Entry 2KXH (solution NMR); this record covers chains A and B.

== Chain A ==
Protein: Poly(U)-binding-splicing factor PUF60
Source organism: Homo sapiens
UniProt: Q9UHX1 (PUF60_HUMAN); residues 102-297 here correspond to UniProt positions 119-314 (UniProt number = residue number + 17)
Chain sequence (199 residues; each row starts with the number of its first residue):
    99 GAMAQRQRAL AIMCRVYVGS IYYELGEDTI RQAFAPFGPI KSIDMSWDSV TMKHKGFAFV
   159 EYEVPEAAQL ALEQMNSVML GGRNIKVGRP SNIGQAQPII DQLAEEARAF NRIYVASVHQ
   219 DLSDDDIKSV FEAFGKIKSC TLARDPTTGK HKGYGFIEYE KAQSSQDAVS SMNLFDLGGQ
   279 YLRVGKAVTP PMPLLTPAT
Construct notes: expression tag (99-101)
Swiss-Prot annotation at these positions:
  - modified residue: S227 (Phosphoserine), K234 (N6-acetyllysine), T297 (Phosphothreonine)

== Chain B ==
Protein: peptide of Far upstream element-binding protein 1
Source organism: Homo sapiens
UniProt: Q96AE4 (FUBP1_HUMAN); numbering as in UniProt (aligned over 27-52)
Chain sequence (31 residues; row label = number of the first residue in the row):
    22 GAMGYVNDAF KDALQRARQI AAKIGGDAGT S
Construct notes: expression tag (22-26)
Swiss-Prot annotation at these positions:
  - modified residue: S52 (Phosphoserine)
Reported in the primary citation:
  - mutagenesis - A42V: unchanged binding to Poly(U)-binding-splicing factor PUF60 (chain A) (citing earlier work)

== How chain A and chain B interact ==
Contacting residue pairs (32; chain A residue first):
  H217(A) - G46(B)
  D219(A) - I45(B)
  D219(A) - G46(B)
  L220(A) - I41(B)
  L220(A) - A42(B)
  L220(A) - I45(B)
  D224(A) - I41(B)
  D224(A) - K44(B)
  D224(A) - I45(B)
  S227(A) - A34(B)
  S227(A) - R37(B)
  S227(A) - I41(B)
  V228(A) - A34(B)
  V228(A) - L35(B)
  V228(A) - A38(B)
  A231(A) - A30(B)
  A231(A) - A34(B)
  A231(A) - R37(B)
  F232(A) - A30(B)
  F232(A) - F31(B)
  F232(A) - A34(B)
  D265(A) - M24(B)
  D265(A) - G25(B)
  S268(A) - G25(B)
  S269(A) - G25(B)
  S269(A) - V27(B)
  S269(A) - F31(B)
  L272(A) - F31(B)
  F273(A) - A38(B)
  F273(A) - I41(B)
  D274(A) - R39(B)
  L275(A) - A38(B)
Interface residues without a listed pair, chain A (19 interface residues in all): S221, I225, G276, G277
Interface residues without a listed pair, chain B (16 interface residues in all): D33
The authors on this interface:
  - interface residues, chain B: F31(B), A34(B), L35(B), A38(B), I41(B), A42(B)
  - hot spots on chain B (mutagenesis) - F31A, F31A/L35A, A34V, L35A, A38V: decreased binding to Poly(U)-binding-splicing factor PUF60 (chain A) (citing earlier work)

== In short ==
The interface between chain A and chain B involves 19 residues on one side and 16 on the other. The paper
reports that F31A, F31A/L35A and A34V of chain B, among others, reduce binding to Poly(U)-binding-splicing
factor PUF60 (chain A); interface residues F31(B), A34(B) and L35(B) among others; 6 substitutions were tested
in all.
Chain A is Poly(U)-binding-splicing factor PUF60 and chain B is peptide of Far upstream element-binding
protein 1, both from Homo sapiens; the structure, Solution structure of the first two RRM domains of FIR in
the complex with FBP Nbox ..., was determined by solution NMR.
